Entry 6F58 (X-ray diffraction, 2.25 A resolution); this record covers chains D and A of the 4 polymer chains in the assembly.

# Chain D
Molecule: 24-nt DNA strand
Sequence (24 nucleotides; row label = number of the first residue in the row):
     1 AATTTCACAC CTAGGTGTGA AATT

# Chain A
Name: Brachyury protein
Source organism: Homo sapiens
UniProt: O15178 (BRAC_HUMAN); numbering as in UniProt (aligned over 39-224)
Chain sequence (192 residues; each row starts with the number of its first residue):
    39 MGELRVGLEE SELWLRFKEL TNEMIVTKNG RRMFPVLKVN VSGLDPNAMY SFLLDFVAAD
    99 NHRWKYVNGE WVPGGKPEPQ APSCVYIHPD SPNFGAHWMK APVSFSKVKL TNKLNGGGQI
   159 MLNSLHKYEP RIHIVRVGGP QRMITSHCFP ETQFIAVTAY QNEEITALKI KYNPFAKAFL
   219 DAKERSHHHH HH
Disordered / not traced: 39, 113-118, 226-230
Differences from the reference sequence: initiating methionine (39); conflict Gly40 (Arg in O15178); expression tag (225-230)
UniProt features mapped onto this chain:
  - DNA-binding region: Leu51 to Asp219 (T-box)
Metal / ion sites: Na+: Lys66, Thr149, Lys151, Asn153, Gln157
From the paper describing this entry:
  - binding site for the 24-nt DNA strand (chain D): Arg69, Phe213, Phe217
  - binding site for the 24-nt DNA strand: Thr196, Ala197
  - conformationally variable residues (order/disorder transition): Glu116 to Pro120

# Interface between chain D and chain A
Contacting residue pairs (17; chain D residue first):
  DG15(D) with Arg70(A), salt bridge to the phosphate; Lys147(A), salt bridge to the phosphate; Phe213(A), hydrogen bond to the base
  DT16(D) with Arg69(A), sugar contact; Arg70(A), phosphate contact; Asn211(A), hydrogen bond to the phosphate; Phe213(A), sugar contact; Ala214(A), phosphate contact; Phe217(A), base contact
  DG17(D) with Arg69(A), salt bridge to the phosphate; Tyr198(A), hydrogen bond to the phosphate; Thr204(A), sugar contact; Lys207(A), phosphate contact; Ile208(A), phosphate contact; Phe217(A), sugar contact
  DT18(D) with Thr204(A), phosphate contact; Phe217(A), sugar contact
Other interface residues (no listed pair), chain D (5 interface residues in all): DG14
Other interface residues (no listed pair), chain A (12 interface residues in all): Ile63

# Overview
5 residues of chain D face 12 of chain A across their interface; the contacts include 3 hydrogen bonds and 3
salt bridges. Polar contacts include DG15(D)-Phe213(A), DT16(D)-Asn211(A) and DG17(D)-Tyr198(A). The paper
reports a binding site for the 24-nt DNA strand (chain D) at Arg69(A), Phe213(A) and Phe217(A); a binding site
for the 24-nt DNA strand at Thr196(A) and Ala197(A).
Chain D is a 24-nt DNA strand and chain A is Brachyury protein (Homo sapiens); the structure, Crystal
structure of human Brachyury (T) in complex with DNA, was determined by X-ray diffraction, deposited together
with 6F59 and 8CDN.
